6V8I - chains AD and DB of the 72 polymer chains in the assembly; structure by electron microscopy, 3.70 A resolution.

== Chain AD ==
Molecule: Distal Tail Protein, gp58
Source organism: Staphylococcus virus 80alpha
UniProtKB: A4ZFC4 (A4ZFC4_9CAUD); residues 0-314 here correspond to UniProt positions 1-315 (UniProt number = residue number + 1)
Sequence (315 residues; numbered 0 to 314; the number before each row is that of its first residue; numbering starts at 0):
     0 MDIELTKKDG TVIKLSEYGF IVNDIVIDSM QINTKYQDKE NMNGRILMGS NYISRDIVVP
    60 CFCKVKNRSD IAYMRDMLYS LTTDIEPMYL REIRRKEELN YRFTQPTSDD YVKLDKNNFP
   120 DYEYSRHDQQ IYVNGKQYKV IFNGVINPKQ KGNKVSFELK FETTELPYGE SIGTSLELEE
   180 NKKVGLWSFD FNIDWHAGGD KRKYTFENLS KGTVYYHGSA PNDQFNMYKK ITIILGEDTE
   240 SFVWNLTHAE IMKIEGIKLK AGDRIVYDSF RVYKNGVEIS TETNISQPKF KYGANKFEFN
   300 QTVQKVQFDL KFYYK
Unresolved in the structure: 0

== Chain DB ==
Molecule: Major Tail Protein, gp53
Source organism: Staphylococcus virus 80alpha
UniProtKB: A4ZFB9 (A4ZFB9_9CAUD); residues 1-193 here = UniProt positions 1-193
Sequence (193 residues; row label = number of the first residue in the row):
     1 MANMKNSNDR IILFRKAGEK VDATKMLFLT EYGLSHEADT DTEDTMDGSY NTGGSVESTM
    61 SGTAKMFYGD DFADEIEDAV VDRVLYEAWE VESRIPGKNG DSAKFKAKYF QGFHNKFELK
   121 AEANGIDEYE YEYGVNGRFQ RGFATLPEAV TKKLKATGYR FHDTTKEDAL TSEDLTAIPQ
   181 PKVDSSTVTP GEV
Unresolved in the structure: 1-3, 170-193

== How chain AD and chain DB interact ==
Pairs across the interface (40):
  Asn99(AD) with Arg138(DB)
  Tyr100(AD) with Tyr109(DB), hydrogen bond (side chain-backbone); Phe110(DB), hydrogen bond (side chain-backbone); Gln111(DB), hydrogen bond (side chain-backbone); Asn136(DB); Arg138(DB); Phe139(DB); Gln140(DB)
  Arg101(AD) with Tyr109(DB)
  Phe102(AD) with Tyr109(DB), hydrophobic; Gln140(DB); Arg141(DB); Gly142(DB); Phe143(DB); Ala144(DB), hydrophobic
  Thr103(AD) with Arg15(DB); Tyr109(DB)
  Gln104(AD) with Arg15(DB), hydrogen bond (backbone-side chain); Trp89(DB); Lys104(DB); Phe143(DB), hydrogen bond (side chain-backbone); Ala144(DB); Thr145(DB), hydrogen bond (side chain-backbone)
  Pro105(AD) with Leu13(DB), hydrophobic; Arg15(DB); Ala23(DB), hydrogen bond (backbone-backbone); Trp89(DB), hydrophobic
  Thr106(AD) with Arg15(DB); Asp22(DB)
  Ser107(AD) with Lys20(DB), hydrogen bond (backbone-side chain); Val21(DB), hydrogen bond (backbone-backbone); Asp22(DB)
  Asp108(AD) with Arg15(DB)
  Asp109(AD) with Arg15(DB)
  Tyr110(AD) with Glu19(DB); Lys20(DB)
  Val111(AD) with Ala17(DB), hydrophobic; Glu87(DB); Tyr109(DB); Gln111(DB)
Other interface residues (no listed pair), chain AD (16 interface residues in all): Leu113, Pro119, Tyr121
Other interface residues (no listed pair), chain DB (27 interface residues in all): Gly18, Leu85, Ala107, Pro147

== Summary ==
The interface between chain AD and chain DB involves 16 residues on one side and 27 on the other; the contacts
include 9 hydrogen bonds. Polar contacts include Tyr100(AD)-Tyr109(DB), Tyr100(AD)-Phe110(DB) and
Tyr100(AD)-Gln111(DB).
Here chain AD is Distal Tail Protein, gp58 and chain DB is Major Tail Protein, gp53, both from Staphylococcus
virus 80alpha. Entry 6V8I (Composite atomic model of the Staphylococcus aureus phage 80alpha baseplate) was
determined by electron microscopy.
